PDB entry 4CA0 | X-ray diffraction, 2.26 A resolution | chain A

Chain A:
Molecule: Spindle and kinetochore-associated protein 1
Source organism: Homo sapiens
Notes: fragment: mt-binding domain, resdues 133-255
UniProtKB: Q96BD8 (SKA1_HUMAN); residues 2-124 here correspond to UniProt positions 133-255 (UniProt number = residue number + 131)
Sequence (124 residues; row label = number of the first residue in the row):
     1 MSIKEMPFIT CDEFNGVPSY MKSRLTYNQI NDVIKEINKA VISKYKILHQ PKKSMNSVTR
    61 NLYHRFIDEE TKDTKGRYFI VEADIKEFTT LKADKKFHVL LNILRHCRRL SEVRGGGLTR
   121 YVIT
Unresolved in the structure: 52-56
Sequence notes: expression tag (1)
UniProt features mapped onto this chain:
  - modified residue: T26 (Phosphothreonine), S111 (Phosphoserine)
What the authors report for this chain:
  - mutagenesis - K4A/K72A/K75A, T26D/S111D, K39A/K46A: unchanged binding to MT
  - mutagenesis - R24A/R105A/R114A, K52A/K53A/K72A/K75A, K86A/K92A/K95A/K96A (14.5+/-2.8 uM), R105A/R114A: decreased binding to MT
  - mutagenesis - K52A/K53A/K72A/K75A/K86A/K92A/K95A/K96A/R105A/R114A: abolished binding to MT
  - mutagenesis - S54D: unchanged binding to MTs
  - mutagenesis - S54D/T74D: decreased binding to MTs
  - post-translational modification sites: T26, S54, T74, S111 (citing earlier work)

Overview:
From the paper: R24A/R105A/R114A, K52A/K53A/K72A/K75A and K86A/K92A/K95A/K96A, among others, reduce binding to
MT; modification sites T26, S54 and T74 among others; 10 substitutions were tested in all.
Chain A is Spindle and kinetochore-associated protein 1 (Homo sapiens); the structure, Structural Basis for
the microtubule binding of the human kinetochore Ska complex, was determined by X-ray diffraction, deposited
together with 4C9Y.
